PDB entry 9R3O | X-ray diffraction, 2.04 A resolution | chains A and B of the 4 polymer chains in the assembly

# Chain A (and B)
Protein: Isoform L-type of Pyruvate kinase PKLR
Organism: Homo sapiens
Notes: EC 2.7.1.40; chain B of this document is another copy of the same molecule, construct and numbering; everything in this record applies to it too
UniProtKB: P30613 (KPYR_HUMAN), isoform P30613-2; aligned to UniProt positions 1-543 over residues 1-543
Chain sequence (447 residues; each row starts with the number of its first residue; note: 98 numbers in that range are skipped by the numbering (no residue carries them; nothing is unmodelled there); numbers below 1 keep their minus sign (Gly-1 is residue -1)):
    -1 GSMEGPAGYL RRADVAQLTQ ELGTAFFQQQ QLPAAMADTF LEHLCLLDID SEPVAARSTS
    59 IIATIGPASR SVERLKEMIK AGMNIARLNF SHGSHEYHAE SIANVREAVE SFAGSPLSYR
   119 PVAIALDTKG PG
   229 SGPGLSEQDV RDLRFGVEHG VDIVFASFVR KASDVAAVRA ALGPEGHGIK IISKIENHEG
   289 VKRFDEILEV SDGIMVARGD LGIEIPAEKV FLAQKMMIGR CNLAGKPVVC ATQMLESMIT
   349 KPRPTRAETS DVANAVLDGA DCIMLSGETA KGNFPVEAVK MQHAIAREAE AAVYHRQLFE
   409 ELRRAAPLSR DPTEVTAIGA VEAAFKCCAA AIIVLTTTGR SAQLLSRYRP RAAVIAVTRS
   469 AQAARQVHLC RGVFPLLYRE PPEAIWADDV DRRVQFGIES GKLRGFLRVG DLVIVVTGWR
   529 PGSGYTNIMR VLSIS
Unresolved in the structure: -1 to 22 (chain B: -1 to 9)
Construct notes: expression tag (-1 to 0); conflict Asp12 (Ser in P30613); linker (130, 229-230)
Metal / ion sites: K+: Asn87, Ser89, Asp125, Thr126; Mg2+: Glu284, Asp308 (together with oxalate ion)
Small-molecule neighbours:
  - A1JBW (4-[4-[[7-(dimethylamino)-2,1,3-benzoxadiazol-4-yl]sulfonyl]piperazin-1-yl]sulfonylbenzene-1,2-diol): Phe38, Leu39, Leu42, Leu365, Asp366, Tyr402, Gln405, Leu406, Glu409
  - 1,6-di-O-phosphono-beta-D-fructofuranose (FBP): Leu443, Thr444, Thr445, Thr446, Gly447, Arg448, Ser449, Arg467, Trp494, Arg501, Thr525, Gly526, Trp527, Arg528, Pro529, Gly530, Ser531, Gly532, Tyr533, Thr534
  - oxalate ion (OXL): Arg85, Lys282, Glu284, Met303, Ala305, Arg306, Gly307, Asp308, Thr340, Met372

# Interface between chain A and chain B
Residue-residue contacts - 68 pairs, chain A then chain B:
  Asp36(A) - Arg412(B)  salt bridge
  Arg404(A) - Arg412(B)
  Phe407(A) - Arg411(B)
  Glu408(A) - Glu408(B)
  Glu408(A) - Arg411(B)  salt bridge
  Arg411(A) - Glu408(B)  salt bridge
  Arg411(A) - Arg411(B)
  Arg411(A) - Glu430(B)  salt bridge
  Arg412(A) - Arg404(B)
  Arg412(A) - Glu408(B)  salt bridge
  Ala414(A) - Lys434(B)
  Pro415(A) - Ala11(B)
  Pro415(A) - Asp12(B)
  Pro415(A) - Lys434(B)  hydrogen bond (backbone-side chain)
  Leu416(A) - Asp12(B)  hydrogen bond (backbone-backbone)
  Leu416(A) - Val13(B)  hydrophobic
  Leu416(A) - Leu16(B)  hydrophobic
  Leu416(A) - Phe433(B)
  Leu416(A) - Lys434(B)
  Ser417(A) - Leu16(B)
  Ser417(A) - Lys434(B)  hydrogen bond (backbone-backbone)
  Ser417(A) - Cys435(B)
  Arg418(A) - Leu16(B)
  Arg418(A) - Glu19(B)  salt bridge
  Arg418(A) - Leu20(B)
  Arg418(A) - Cys435(B)
  Arg418(A) - Gly518(B)  hydrogen bond (side chain-backbone)
  Arg418(A) - Leu520(B)
  Pro420(A) - Val539(B)  hydrophobic
  Val423(A) - Ala431(B)
  Val423(A) - Cys435(B)  hydrophobic
  Val423(A) - Val539(B)  hydrophobic
  Thr424(A) - Val539(B)
  Ile426(A) - Glu430(B)
  Ile426(A) - Lys434(B)
  Gly427(A) - Gly427(B)
  Glu430(A) - Arg411(B)  salt bridge
  Glu430(A) - Ile426(B)
  Glu430(A) - Glu430(B)
  Ala431(A) - Val423(B)
  Phe433(A) - Leu416(B)
  Lys434(A) - Ala414(B)
  Lys434(A) - Pro415(B)  hydrogen bond (side chain-backbone)
  Lys434(A) - Leu416(B)
  Lys434(A) - Ser417(B)  hydrogen bond (backbone-backbone)
  Lys434(A) - Ile426(B)
  Lys434(A) - Tyr456(B)  hydrogen bond
  Cys435(A) - Ser417(B)
  Cys435(A) - Arg418(B)
  Cys435(A) - Val423(B)  hydrophobic
  Cys436(A) - Leu416(B)  hydrophobic
  Tyr456(A) - Lys434(B)  hydrogen bond
  Gly518(A) - Arg418(B)  hydrogen bond (backbone-side chain)
  Leu520(A) - Arg418(B)
  Asn535(A) - Met537(B)
  Asn535(A) - Arg538(B)
  Asn535(A) - Val539(B)  hydrogen bond (backbone-backbone)
  Asn535(A) - Leu540(B)
  Ile536(A) - Met537(B)
  Ile536(A) - Arg538(B)
  Met537(A) - Asn535(B)
  Met537(A) - Ile536(B)
  Met537(A) - Met537(B)  hydrogen bond (backbone-backbone)
  Arg538(A) - Asn535(B)
  Arg538(A) - Ile536(B)
  Val539(A) - Val423(B)  hydrophobic
  Val539(A) - Thr424(B)
  Val539(A) - Asn535(B)  hydrogen bond (backbone-side chain)
Other interface residues (no listed pair), chain A (34 interface residues in all): Ala413, Glu422, Asp519, Ile522
Other interface residues (no listed pair), chain B (41 interface residues in all): Phe25, Met34, Asp36, Phe407, Pro420, Glu422, Cys436, Ile522

# Summary
34 residues of chain A face 41 of chain B across their interface, with 12 hydrogen bonds and 7 salt bridges.
Polar contacts include Asp36(A)-Arg412(B), Glu408(A)-Arg411(B) and Arg411(A)-Glu430(B). Ligands of chain A:
1,6-di-O-phosphono-beta-D-fructofuranose, oxalate ion and compound A1JBW.
Chain A and chain B are both Isoform L-type of Pyruvate kinase PKLR (Homo sapiens); the structure, Structure
of liver pyruvate kinase in complex with fluorescent probe 4a, was determined by X-ray diffraction together
with 9R3H, 9R3I, 9R3L and 9R3M from the same study.
